PDB entry 3WIN | X-ray diffraction, 3.50 A resolution | chains A and B of the 5 polymer chains in the assembly

Chain A (and B):
Molecule: HA1
From: Clostridium botulinum B
Notes: chain B of this document is another copy of the same molecule, construct and numbering; everything in this record applies to it too
UniProt: Q33CP6 (Q33CP6_CLOBO); residue numbers follow UniProt; this construct covers 7-294
Chain sequence (316 residues; each row starts with the number of its first residue; numbers below 1 keep their minus sign (Met-21 is residue -21)):
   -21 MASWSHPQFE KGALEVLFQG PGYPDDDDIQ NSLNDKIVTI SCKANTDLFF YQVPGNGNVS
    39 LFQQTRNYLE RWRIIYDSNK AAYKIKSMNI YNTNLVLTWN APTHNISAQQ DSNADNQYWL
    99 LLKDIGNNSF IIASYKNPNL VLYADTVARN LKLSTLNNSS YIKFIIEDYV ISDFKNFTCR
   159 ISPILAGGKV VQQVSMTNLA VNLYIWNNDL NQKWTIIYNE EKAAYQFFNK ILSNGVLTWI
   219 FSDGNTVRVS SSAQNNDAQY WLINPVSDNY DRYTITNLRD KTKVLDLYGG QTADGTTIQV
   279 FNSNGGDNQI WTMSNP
Not modelled in the structure: -21 to 8
Sequence notes: expression tag (-21 to 6)

Interface between chain A and chain B:
Pairs across the interface (37):
  Asn9(A) - Ile103(B)
  Asn9(A) - Gly104(B)
  Tyr54(A) - Gly104(B)
  Tyr54(A) - Asn105(B)
  Tyr61(A) - Ile103(B)  hydrogen bond (side chain-backbone)
  Tyr61(A) - Gly104(B)
  Leu99(A) - Lys101(B)
  Leu99(A) - Asp102(B)
  Leu99(A) - Ile103(B)  hydrogen bond (backbone-backbone)
  Leu100(A) - Lys101(B)
  Lys101(A) - Leu99(B)
  Lys101(A) - Leu100(B)
  Lys101(A) - Lys101(B)  hydrogen bond (backbone-backbone)
  Asp102(A) - Leu99(B)
  Asp102(A) - Leu100(B)
  Ile103(A) - Leu11(B)  hydrophobic
  Ile103(A) - Tyr61(B)  hydrogen bond (backbone-side chain)
  Ile103(A) - Leu99(B)
  Ile103(A) - Lys101(B)
  Gly104(A) - Tyr54(B)
  Gly104(A) - Tyr61(B)
  Ile109(A) - Leu100(B)  hydrophobic
  Tyr113(A) - Asn136(B)  hydrogen bond (backbone-side chain)
  Pro116(A) - Leu134(B)
  Pro116(A) - Asn135(B)
  Pro116(A) - Asn136(B)
  Asn117(A) - Asn117(B)
  Asn117(A) - Thr133(B)
  Asn117(A) - Leu134(B)  hydrogen bond (side chain-backbone)
  Thr133(A) - Asn117(B)
  Leu134(A) - Pro116(B)
  Leu134(A) - Asn117(B)  hydrogen bond (backbone-side chain)
  Leu134(A) - Leu134(B)  hydrophobic
  Asn135(A) - Pro116(B)
  Asn136(A) - Leu98(B)
  Asn136(A) - Tyr113(B)
  Asn136(A) - Pro116(B)
Other interface residues (no listed pair), chain A (23 interface residues in all): Ser10, Ala59, Leu98, Asn105, Phe108, Lys141
Other interface residues (no listed pair), chain B (20 interface residues in all): Ala59, Phe108

Summary:
The interface between chain A and chain B involves 23 residues on one side and 20 on the other, with 7
hydrogen bonds. Among the polar pairs are Tyr61(A)-Ile103(B), Tyr113(A)-Asn136(B) and Asn117(A)-Leu134(B).
Both chains are HA1 (Clostridium botulinum B). Entry 3WIN (Clostridium botulinum Hemagglutinin) was determined
by X-ray diffraction.
